7A9M - chain A; structure by X-ray diffraction, 1.62 A resolution.

# Chain A
Protein: Proteinase K
Organism: Parengyodontium album
Notes: EC 3.4.21.64
Reference sequence: P06873 (PRTK_PARAQ); residues 1-279 here correspond to UniProt positions 106-384 (UniProt number = residue number + 105)
Amino-acid sequence (279 residues; numbered 1 to 279; the number before each row is that of its first residue):
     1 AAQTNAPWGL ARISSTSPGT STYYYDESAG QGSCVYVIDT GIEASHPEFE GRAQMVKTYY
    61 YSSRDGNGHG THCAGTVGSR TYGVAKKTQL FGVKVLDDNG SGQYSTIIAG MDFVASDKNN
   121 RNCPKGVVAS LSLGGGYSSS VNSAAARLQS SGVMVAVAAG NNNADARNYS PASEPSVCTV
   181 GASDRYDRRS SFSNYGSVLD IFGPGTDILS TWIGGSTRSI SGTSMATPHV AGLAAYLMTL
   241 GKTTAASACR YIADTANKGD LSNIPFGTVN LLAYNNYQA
Construct notes: variant D207 (Ser312 in P06873)
Cystine bridges: C34-C123, C178-C249
Residues lining bound ligands:
  - Ni-substituted Keggin silicotungstate (R5N), molecule 1: I42, E43, A44, S45, Q54, M55, S63, R64
  - Ni-substituted Keggin silicotungstate (R5N), molecule 2: D184, R185, Y186, R188, T206, D207
Curated features (UniProtKB/Swiss-Prot):
  - active site (Charge relay system): D39, H69, S224
  - binding site (Ca(2+)): T16, P175, V177, D200, D260
Reported in the primary citation:
  - binding site for Ni-substituted Keggin silicotungstate: S45, R185, D207
  - binding site for sulfate ion: R185

# In short
Bound to chain A: Ni-substituted Keggin silicotungstate. Curated annotation (UniProt) lists 3 active-site
residues and 5 Ca2+-binding residues. The paper reports a binding site for Ni-substituted Keggin
silicotungstate at S45, R185 and D207; a binding site for sulfate ion at R185.
Chain A is Proteinase K (Parengyodontium album); the structure, Ni-substituted Keggin silicotungstate with
covalent bond to proteinase K, was determined by X-ray diffraction together with 7A9F and 7A9K from the same
study.
